PDB entry 6RN1 | X-ray diffraction, 3.00 A resolution | chains A and B

# Chain A (and B)
Molecule: IMP-specific 5'-nucleotidase, putative
Source organism: Plasmodium falciparum 3D7
Notes: EC 3.1.3.5; chain B of this document is another copy of the same molecule, construct and numbering; everything in this record applies to it too
Reference sequence: A0A144A134 (A0A144A134_PLAF7); residue numbers follow UniProt; this construct covers 60-444
Sequence (385 residues; numbered 60 to 444; the number before each row is that of its first residue):
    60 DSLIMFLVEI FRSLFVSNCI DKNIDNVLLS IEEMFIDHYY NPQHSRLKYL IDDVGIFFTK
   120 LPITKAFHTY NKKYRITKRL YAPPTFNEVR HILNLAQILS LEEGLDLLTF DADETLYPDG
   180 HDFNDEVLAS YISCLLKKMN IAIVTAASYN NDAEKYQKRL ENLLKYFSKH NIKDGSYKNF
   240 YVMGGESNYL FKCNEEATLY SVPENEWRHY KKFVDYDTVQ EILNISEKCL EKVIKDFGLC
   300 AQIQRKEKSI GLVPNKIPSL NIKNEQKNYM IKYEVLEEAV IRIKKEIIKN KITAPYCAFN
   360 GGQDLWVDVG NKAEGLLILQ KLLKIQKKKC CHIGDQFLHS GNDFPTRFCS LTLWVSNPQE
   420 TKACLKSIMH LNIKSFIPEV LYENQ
Unresolved in the structure: 178-179, 315-326, 432-444 (chain B: 180-182, 232-235, 319-324, 396-405, 430-444)
Swiss-Prot annotation at these positions:
  - active site: D170 (Nucleophile), D172 (Proton donor)
  - binding site (ATP): K132, H150
  - binding site (IMP): D170, D172, D178, T204, S207, S308, D363, K371
  - binding site (Mg(2+)): D170, D172, D394
  - mutagenesis: H150 (H150V: Increases catalytic activity especially at pH 5), D170 (D170N: Loss of catalytic activity towards IMP), D172 (D172A: Loss of catalytic activity towards IMP. 1.2-fold increase in affinity for pNPP and 8.6-fold increase in catalytic efficiency at pH 8; D172N: Loss of catalytic activity towards IMP ...), Y176 (Y176L: Severe loss of catalytic activity), D178 (D178V: Partial loss of catalytic activity), R218 (R218L: Loss of catalytic activity), D363 (D363V: Loss of catalytic activity), W365 (W365Y/F: Loss of catalytic activity in presence of ATP), D367 (D367V: Loss of catalytic activity), D394 (D394V: Loss of catalytic activity), Q395 (Q395L: Loss of catalytic activity), F396 (F396L: Loss of catalytic activity), 6 further mutagenesis entries in UniProt
What the authors report for this chain:
  - catalytic residues: D170, D172 (citing earlier work)
  - mutagenesis - D170N, D170N/D172N, D172A, D172N, D363V, W365L, D367V, D394V, Q395L, F396L, D402V: abolished catalytic activity on IMP
  - mutagenesis - D172A (15-fold), D172N: increased catalytic activity on pNPP
  - mutagenesis - W365F, W365Y, F403L: unchanged catalytic activity on IMP
  - mutagenesis - R218L, W413L: abolished catalytic activity
  - mutagenesis - Y176L, D178V, R406L (24- and 4-fold): decreased catalytic activity
  - mutagenesis - H150V: unchanged catalytic activity on ATP
  - mutagenesis - H398V, F403Y: increased catalytic activity
  - mutagenesis - F403A: decreased catalytic activity on IMP
  - mutagenesis - F403L: decreased catalytic activity on ATP

# Chain A / chain B interface
Residue-residue contacts - 27 pairs, chain A then chain B:
  Y133(A) - K331(B)
  R134(A) - F296(B)
  K137(A) - F296(B)
  K137(A) - R341(B)  hydrogen bond (backbone-side chain)
  R138(A) - F296(B)
  R138(A) - E333(B)
  R138(A) - E337(B)
  L139(A) - E337(B)  hydrogen bond (backbone-side chain)
  Y140(A) - E337(B)  hydrogen bond (backbone-side chain)
  Y140(A) - I340(B)  hydrophobic
  Y140(A) - R341(B)
  A141(A) - E337(B)
  E147(A) - E333(B)
  K294(A) - R134(B)
  D295(A) - R134(B)
  F296(A) - Y133(B)
  F296(A) - R134(B)
  F296(A) - R138(B)
  E333(A) - R138(B)
  E333(A) - T144(B)
  E333(A) - E147(B)
  E337(A) - R138(B)
  E337(A) - L139(B)  hydrogen bond (side chain-backbone)
  E337(A) - Y140(B)
  I340(A) - Y140(B)  hydrophobic
  R341(A) - K137(B)  hydrogen bond (side chain-backbone)
  R341(A) - Y140(B)
Interface residues without a listed pair, chain A (17 interface residues in all): G297, K344
Interface residues without a listed pair, chain B (16 interface residues in all): D295, K344

# Overview
17 residues of chain A face 16 of chain B across their interface, with 5 hydrogen bonds. Polar contacts
include K137(A)-R341(B), L139(A)-E337(B) and Y140(A)-E337(B). From the paper: catalytic residues D170(A) and
D172(A); D170N, D170N/D172N and D172A of chain A, among others, abolish catalytic activity on IMP; 23
substitutions were tested in all.
Both chains are IMP-specific 5'-nucleotidase, putative (Plasmodium falciparum 3D7). Entry 6RN1 (Structure of
N-terminal truncated Plasmodium falciparum IMP-nucleotidase) was determined by X-ray diffraction (same
publication as 6RMD, 6RMO, 6RMW, 6RNH and 6RME).
